Entry 3DGC (X-ray diffraction, 2.50 A resolution); this record covers chains L and R.

[Chain L]
Name: Interleukin-22
Organism: Homo sapiens
Notes: engineered mutation(s): N68Q, N97Q
UniProt: Q9GZX6 (IL22_HUMAN); residues 39-179 here = UniProt positions 39-179
Sequence (141 residues; numbered 39 to 179; the number before each row is that of its first residue):
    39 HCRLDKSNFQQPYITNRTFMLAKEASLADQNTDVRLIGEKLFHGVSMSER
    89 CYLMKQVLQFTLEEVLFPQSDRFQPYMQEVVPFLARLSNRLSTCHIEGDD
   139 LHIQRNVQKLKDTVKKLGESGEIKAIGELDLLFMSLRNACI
Construct notes: expression tag (68, 97)
Swiss-Prot annotation at these positions:
  - glycosylation: Asn54 (N-linked (GlcNAc...) asparagine)
Disulfides: Cys40-Cys132, Cys89-Cys178
What the authors report for this chain:
  - specificity-determining residues: Thr70, Asp71, Arg73 (by similarity / conservation)
  - mutagenesis - N54Q: decreased binding to IL-22BPI2
  - contacts within the chain: Tyr51-Arg55
  - post-translational modification sites: Asn54 (citing earlier work)

[Chain R]
Name: Interleukin-22 receptor subunit alpha-1
Organism: Homo sapiens
Notes: engineered mutation(s): N62D, N69D, T71Q
UniProt: Q9HB22 (I22R1_HUMAN); numbering as in UniProt (aligned over 17-226)
Sequence (210 residues; numbered 17 to 226; the number before each row is that of its first residue):
    17 APEDPSDLLQHVKFQSSNFENILTWDSGPEGTPDTVYSIEYKTYGERDWV
    67 AKKGCQRITRKSCDLTVETGDLQELYYARVTAVSAGGRSATKMTDRFSSL
   117 QHTTLKPPDVTCISKVRSIQMIVHPTPTPIRAGDGHRLTLEDIFHDLFYH
   167 LELQVNRTYQMHLGGKQREYEFFGLTPDTEFLGTIMICVPTWAKESAPYM
   217 CRVKTLPDRT
Not modelled in the structure: 17-22, 225-226
Construct notes: expression tag (80, 87, 89)
Disulfides: Cys71-Cys79, Cys128-Cys217
Covalently attached groups: glycan linked to Asn172
Residues lining bound ligands: uranium atom (U1): Asp87, Gln89, Glu90
What the authors report for this chain:
  - post-translational modification sites: Asn172
  - specificity-determining residues: Tyr60, Gly61 (proposed by the authors, not directly observed)

[Interface between chain L and chain R]
Pairs across the interface (33; chain L residue first):
  Lys44(L) with Asp162(R), salt bridge
  Gln48(L) with Pro206(R)
  Phe57(L) with Gln117(R)
  Lys61(L) with Asp111(R), salt bridge
  Ser64(L) with Arg112(R)
  Leu65(L) with Asp111(R)
  Asp67(L) with Tyr60(R); Arg112(R), salt bridge
  Thr70(L) with Lys58(R), hydrogen bond; Tyr60(R); Gly61(R), hydrogen bond (backbone-backbone); Glu62(R); Tyr93(R)
  Asp71(L) with Lys58(R), salt bridge; Gly61(R); Glu62(R), hydrogen bond (backbone-backbone); Arg63(R)
  Val72(L) with Tyr60(R), hydrogen bond (backbone-side chain); Gly61(R)
  Arg73(L) with Tyr60(R); Gly61(R); Gln89(R), hydrogen bond (side chain-backbone); Glu90(R), salt bridge; Leu91(R)
  Glu77(L) with Gln89(R), hydrogen bond
  Lys162(L) with Tyr60(R), hydrogen bond
  Gly165(L) with Arg112(R), hydrogen bond (backbone-side chain)
  Glu166(L) with Tyr60(R), hydrogen bond; Arg112(R)
  Leu169(L) with Leu91(R), hydrophobic
  Met172(L) with Thr207(R); Trp208(R), hydrophobic
  Arg175(L) with Thr207(R)
Interface residues without a listed pair, chain L (20 interface residues in all): Asn69, Asp168
Interface residues without a listed pair, chain R (17 interface residues in all): Thr59
From the paper, about this interface:
  - pairs named by the authors: Lys44(L)-Asp162(R) (salt bridge), Lys162(L)-Tyr60(R) (hydrogen bond), Glu166(L)-Tyr60(R) (hydrogen bond)
  - interface residues, chain L: Thr70(L), Asp71(L), Arg73(L), Met172(L), Arg175(L)
  - interface residues, chain R: Tyr60(R), Gly61(R), Thr207(R), Trp208(R)

[Overview]
20 residues of chain L and 17 residues of chain R are in contact, with 9 hydrogen bonds and 5 salt bridges.
Polar contacts include Lys44(L)-Asp162(R), Lys61(L)-Asp111(R) and Asp67(L)-Arg112(R). The authors report a
salt bridge between Lys44(L) and Asp162(R); hydrogen bonds between Lys162(L) and Tyr60(R) and Glu166(L) and
Tyr60(R). From the paper: N54Q of chain L reduces binding to IL-22BPI2; interface residues Thr70(L), Asp71(L)
and Tyr60(R) among others.
Chain L is Interleukin-22 and chain R is Interleukin-22 receptor subunit alpha-1, both from Homo sapiens; the
structure, Structure of IL-22/IL-22R1, was determined by X-ray diffraction.
